PDB entry 4GJ8 | X-ray diffraction, 2.50 A resolution | chain A

[Chain A]
Protein: Renin
From: Homo sapiens
Notes: EC 3.4.23.15
Reference sequence: P00797 (RENI_HUMAN); the construct lacks a stretch of the UniProt sequence and is renumbered around it, so the offset changes along the chain: -5 to 46 = UniProt 67-118; 48-97 = UniProt 122-171; 99-158 = UniProt 172-231; 161-242 = UniProt 238-319; 2 more segments
Amino-acid sequence (340 residues; row label = number of the first residue in the row; note: 5 numbers in that range are skipped by the numbering (no residue carries them; nothing is unmodelled there); a row labelled like 46A-46C holds insertion residues (46A, then the next letters in order); numbers below 1 keep their minus sign (Leu-5 is residue -5)):
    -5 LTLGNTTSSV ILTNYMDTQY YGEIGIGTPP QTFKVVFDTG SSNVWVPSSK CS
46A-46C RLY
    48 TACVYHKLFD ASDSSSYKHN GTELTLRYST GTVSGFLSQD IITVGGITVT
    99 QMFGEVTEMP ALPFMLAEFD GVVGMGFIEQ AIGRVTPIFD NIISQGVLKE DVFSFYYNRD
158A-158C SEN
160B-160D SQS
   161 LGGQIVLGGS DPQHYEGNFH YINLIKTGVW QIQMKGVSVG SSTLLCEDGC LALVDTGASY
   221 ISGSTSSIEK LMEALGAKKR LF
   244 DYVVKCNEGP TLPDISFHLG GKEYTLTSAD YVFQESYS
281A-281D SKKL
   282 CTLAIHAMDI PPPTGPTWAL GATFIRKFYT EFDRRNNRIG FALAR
Unresolved in the structure: 46A-46C, 158A-158C
Curated features (UniProtKB/Swiss-Prot):
  - active site: Asp32, Asp215
  - glycosylation (N-linked (GlcNAc...) asparagine): Asn-1, Asn67
Disulfide bonds: Cys45-Cys50, Cys206-Cys210, Cys249-Cys282
Glycans and other covalent adducts: N-acetylglucosamine (NAG) linked to Asn67
Residues lining bound ligands:
  - 0LU ((2S)-1-(pyrrolidin-1-yl)-3-(9H-thioxanthen-9-yl)propan-2-ol), molecule 1: Met10, Thr12, Thr77, Pro111, Leu114, Tyr220, Phe242, Phe276
  - 0LU, molecule 2: Gln13, Val30, Asp32, Tyr75, Thr77, Pro111, Phe112, Leu114, Ala115, Phe117, Val120, Gly217, Ala218, Ser219, Tyr220, His287

[Summary]
Chain A binds compound 0LU. Covalently linked N-acetylglucosamine: at Asn67. Curated annotation (UniProt)
lists active-site residues Asp32 and Asp215.
Chain A is Renin (Homo sapiens); the structure, Crystal structure of renin in complex with PKF909-724
(compound 3), was determined by X-ray diffraction, deposited together with 4GJ9, 4GJA, 4GJB, 4GJC and 4GJD.
